Entry 6XCD (X-ray diffraction, 1.92 A resolution); this record covers chain A.

# Chain A
Name: Botulinum neurotoxin type A
Organism: Clostridium botulinum
Notes: EC 3.4.24.69
UniProtKB: P0DPI0 (BXA1_CLOBO); numbering as in UniProt (aligned over 3-424)
Chain sequence (440 residues; numbered -15 to 424; the number before each row is that of its first residue; numbers below 1 keep their minus sign (His-15 is residue -15)):
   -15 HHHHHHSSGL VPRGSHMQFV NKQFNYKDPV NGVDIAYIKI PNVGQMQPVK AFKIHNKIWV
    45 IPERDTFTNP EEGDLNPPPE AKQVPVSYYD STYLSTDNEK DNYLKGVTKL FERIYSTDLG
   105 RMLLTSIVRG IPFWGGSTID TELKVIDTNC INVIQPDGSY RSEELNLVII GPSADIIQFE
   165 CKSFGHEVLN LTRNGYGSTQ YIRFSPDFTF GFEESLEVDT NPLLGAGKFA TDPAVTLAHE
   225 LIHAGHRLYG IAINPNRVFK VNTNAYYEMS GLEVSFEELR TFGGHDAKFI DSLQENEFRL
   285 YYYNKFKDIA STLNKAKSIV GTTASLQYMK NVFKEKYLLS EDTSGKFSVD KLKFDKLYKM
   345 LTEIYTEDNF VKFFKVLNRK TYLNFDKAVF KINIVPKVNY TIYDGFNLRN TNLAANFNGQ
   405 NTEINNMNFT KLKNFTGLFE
Unresolved in the structure: -15 to 0, 424
Glycans and other covalent adducts: N-hydroxy-7-sulfanylheptanamide (UZS) linked to Cys165
Construct notes: expression tag (-15 to 2)
Ion coordination: Zn2+: His223, His227, Glu262 (together with N-hydroxy-7-sulfanylheptanamide)
Ligand contacts: N-hydroxy-7-sulfanylheptanamide (UZS): Phe163, Glu164, His223, Glu224, His227, Arg231, Glu262, Tyr366
Curated features (UniProtKB/Swiss-Prot):
  - active site: Glu224 (Proton acceptor)
  - binding site (Zn(2+)): His223, His227, Glu262
  - site (Transition state stabilizer): Arg363, Tyr366
  - natural variant: Val27 (V27A: In strain: 62A)
  - mutagenesis: Glu224 (E224D: Light chain has 5% cleavage activity on SNAP25. KM for SNAP25 is nearly wild-type; E224Q: Light chain no longer cleaves SNAP25, no effect on substrate or Zn(2+) binding), His227 (H227Y: Light chain no longer cleaves SNAP25, not toxic in vitro or in vivo when reconstituted with heavy chain), Glu262 (E262A: Light chain has 20% cleavage activity on SNAP25, 40% decrease in Zn(2+)), Phe266 (F266A: Light chain has 50% cleavage activity on SNAP25, no effect on Zn(2+) binding), Glu351 (E351A/Q: Wild-type KM for SNAP25, no protease activity, about 30% less Zn(2+)), Arg363 (R363A/H/K: Wild-type KM for SNAP25, about 75-fold decrease in kcat, no effect on Zn(2+) binding), Tyr366 (Y366A: Light chain has 40% cleavage activity on SNAP25, 30% decrease in Zn(2+); Y366F: About wild-type KM for SNAP25, 35-fold decrease in kcat, no effect on Zn(2+) binding)
From the paper describing this entry:
  - binding site for N-hydroxy-7-sulfanylheptanamide: Cys165

# Overview
N-hydroxy-7-sulfanylheptanamide is covalently linked to Cys165. His223, His227 and Glu262 form the Zn2+ site.
Curated annotation (UniProt) lists active-site residue Glu224, 3 Zn2+-binding residues and 7 mutagenesis
sites. The paper reports a binding site for N-hydroxy-7-sulfanylheptanamide at Cys165.
Chain A is Botulinum neurotoxin type A (Clostridium botulinum); the structure, Structure of the C. botulinum
neurotoxin serotype A light chain protease in complex with covalent inhibitor ..., was determined by X-ray
diffraction, deposited together with 6XCB, 6XCC, 6XCE and 6XCF.
